1XXB - chains E and F of the 6 polymer chains in the assembly; structure by X-ray diffraction, 2.60 A resolution.

Chain E (and F):
Molecule: Arginine repressor
From: Escherichia coli K12
Notes: fragment: initiator met plus c-terminal residues 80 - 156; chain F of this document is another copy of the same molecule, construct and numbering; everything in this record applies to it too
Reference sequence: P0A6D0 (ARGR_ECOLI); residues 80-156 here = UniProt positions 80-156
Amino-acid sequence (78 residues; row label = number of the first residue in the row):
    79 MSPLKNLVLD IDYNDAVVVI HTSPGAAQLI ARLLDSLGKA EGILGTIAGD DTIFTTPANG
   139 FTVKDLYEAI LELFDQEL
Not modelled in the structure: 79-81, 153-156
Residues lining bound ligands:
  - arginine (ARG), molecule 1: Pro-102, Gly-103, Asp-128
  - arginine (ARG), molecule 2: Gln-106, Ala-109, Arg-110, Asp-113, Thr-124, Ile-125, Ala-126
  - arginine (ARG), molecule 3: Gly-127, Asp-128, Asp-129, Thr-130

Chain E / chain F interface:
Residue-residue contacts (24):
  Asp-90(E) with Lys-117(F), salt bridge; Leu-122(F)
  Tyr-91(E) with Leu-122(F)
  Asn-92(E) with Leu-122(F); Thr-134(F), hydrogen bond; Pro-135(F), hydrogen bond (side chain-backbone)
  Ala-94(E) with Ala-94(F), hydrophobic
  Val-97(E) with Leu-122(F), hydrophobic; Gly-123(F); Thr-134(F)
  His-99(E) with Leu-122(F), hydrogen bond (side chain-backbone); Gly-123(F)
  Ile-125(E) with Ile-125(F)
  Ala-126(E) with Ile-125(F), hydrophobic
  Gly-127(E) with Ile-125(F)
  Asp-129(E) with Asp-113(F)
  Thr-130(E) with Thr-124(F), hydrogen bond (side chain-backbone); Ile-125(F)
  Ile-131(E) with Ile-125(F), hydrophobic
  Phe-132(E) with Gly-123(F); Thr-124(F); Ile-125(F); Phe-132(F); Thr-134(F)
Also at the interface, not in a pair above, chain E (16 interface residues in all): Asp-88, Val-95, Asp-128
Also at the interface, not in a pair above, chain F (11 interface residues in all): Gln-106

In short:
The interface between chain E and chain F involves 16 residues on one side and 11 on the other; the contacts
include 4 hydrogen bonds and 1 salt bridge. Polar pairs include Asp-90(E)/Lys-117(F), Asn-92(E)/Thr-134(F) and
Asn-92(E)/Pro-135(F). Bound to chain E: 3 copies of arginine.
Both chains are Arginine repressor (Escherichia coli K12). Entry 1XXB (C-terminal domain of escherichia coli
arginine repressor/ L-arginine complex) was determined by X-ray diffraction together with 1XXA and 1XXC from
the same study.
